6VTJ - chain A; structure by X-ray diffraction, 1.95 A resolution.

[Chain A]
Protein: Non-ribosomal peptide synthetase
From: Methanobrevibacter ruminantium (strain ATCC 35063 / DSM 1093 / JCM 13430 / OCM 146 / M1)
Reference sequence: D3E027 (D3E027_METRM); numbering as in UniProt (aligned over 3701-4187)
Sequence (491 residues; each row starts with the number of its first residue):
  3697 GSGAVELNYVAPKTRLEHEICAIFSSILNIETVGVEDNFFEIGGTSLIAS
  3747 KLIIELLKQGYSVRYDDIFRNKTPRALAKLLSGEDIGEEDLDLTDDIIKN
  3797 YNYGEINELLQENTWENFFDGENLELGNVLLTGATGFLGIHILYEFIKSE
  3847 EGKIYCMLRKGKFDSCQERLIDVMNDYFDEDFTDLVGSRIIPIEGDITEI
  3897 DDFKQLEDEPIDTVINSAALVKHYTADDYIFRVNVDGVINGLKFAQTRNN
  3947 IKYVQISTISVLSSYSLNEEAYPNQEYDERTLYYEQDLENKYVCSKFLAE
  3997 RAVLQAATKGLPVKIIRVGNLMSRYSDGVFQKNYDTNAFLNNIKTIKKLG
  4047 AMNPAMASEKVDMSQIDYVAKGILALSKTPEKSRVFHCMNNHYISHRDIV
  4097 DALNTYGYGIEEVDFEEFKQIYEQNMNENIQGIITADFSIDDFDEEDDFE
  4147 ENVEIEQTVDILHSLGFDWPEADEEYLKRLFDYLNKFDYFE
Not modelled in the structure: 3697-3702, 3781-3788, 4140-4144
Construct notes: expression tag (3697-3700)
Glycans and other covalent adducts: 4'-phosphopantetheine (PNS) linked to S3742
Ligand contacts: 4'-phosphopantetheine (PNS): L3743, Y3761, V3917, K3918, H3919, Y3920, T4032, N4033, A4034, T4131
From the paper describing this entry:
  - catalytic residues: Y3988, S3991, K3992 (by similarity / conservation)
  - conformationally variable residues (order/disorder transition): M4122 to F4139
  - contacts within the chain: R3760-D4133 (hydrogen bond), K3768-A3922 (hydrogen bond), Y3761-D4133 (backbone contact), D3762-D4133 (backbone contact)
  - post-translational modification sites: S3742
  - binding site for 4'-phosphopantetheine: S3742, L3743, Y3761, K3918, H3919, Y3920, T4032, A4034

[Summary]
4'-phosphopantetheine is covalently linked to S3742. The paper reports catalytic residues Y3988, S3991 and
K3992; a binding site for 4'-phosphopantetheine at S3742, L3743 and Y3761 among others.
Chain A is Non-ribosomal peptide synthetase (Methanobrevibacter ruminantium (strain ATCC 35063 / DSM 1093 /
JCM 13430 / OCM 146 / M1)); the structure, Structure of a thiolation-reductase di-domain from an archaeal
non-ribosomal peptide synthetase, was determined by X-ray diffraction, deposited together with 6VTZ.
